PDB entry 5NJX | X-ray diffraction, 2.49 A resolution | chains A and B

[Chain A]
Protein: Peptidyl-prolyl cis-trans isomerase FKBP5
Organism: Homo sapiens
Notes: EC 5.2.1.8
UniProtKB: Q13451 (FKBP5_HUMAN); residues 1-457 here = UniProt positions 1-457
Amino-acid sequence (462 residues; row label = number of the first residue in the row; numbers below 1 keep their minus sign (Gly-4 is residue -4)):
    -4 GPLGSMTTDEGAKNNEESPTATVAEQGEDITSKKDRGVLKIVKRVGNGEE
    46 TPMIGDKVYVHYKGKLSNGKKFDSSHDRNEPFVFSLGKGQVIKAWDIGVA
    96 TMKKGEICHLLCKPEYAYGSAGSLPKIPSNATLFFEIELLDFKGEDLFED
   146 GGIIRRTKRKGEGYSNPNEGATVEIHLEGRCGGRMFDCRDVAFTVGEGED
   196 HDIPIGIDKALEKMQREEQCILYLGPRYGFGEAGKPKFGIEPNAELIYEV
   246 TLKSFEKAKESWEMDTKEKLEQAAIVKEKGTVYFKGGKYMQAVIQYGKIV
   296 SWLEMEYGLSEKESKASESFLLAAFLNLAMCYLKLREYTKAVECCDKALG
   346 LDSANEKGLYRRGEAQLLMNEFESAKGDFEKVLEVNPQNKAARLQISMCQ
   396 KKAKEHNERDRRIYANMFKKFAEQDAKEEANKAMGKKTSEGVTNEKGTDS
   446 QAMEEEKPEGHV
Disordered / not traced: -4 to 12, 426-457
Construct notes: expression tag (-4 to 0)
UniProt features mapped onto this chain:
  - modified residue: Met1 (N-acetylmethionine), Ser13 (Phosphoserine), Lys28 (N6-acetyllysine), Lys155 (N6-acetyllysine), Ser445 (Phosphoserine)
  - mutagenesis: Lys28 (K28Q: Mimics acetylation; impaired interaction with AKT1 and PHLPP1; when associated with Q-155; K28R: Decreased acetylation; promotes interaction with AKT1 and PHLPP1; when associated with R-155), Lys155 (K155Q: Mimics acetylation; impaired interaction with AKT1 and PHLPP1; when associated with Q-28; K155R: Decreased acetylation; promotes interaction with AKT1 and PHLPP1; when associated with R-28)

[Chain B]
Protein: HSP90AA1 protein
UniProtKB: Q96HX7 (Q96HX7_HUMAN); residues 723-732 here correspond to UniProt positions 413-422 (UniProt number = residue number - 310)
Amino-acid sequence (16 residues; row label = number of the first residue in the row):
   717 HHHHHHDDTSRMEEVD
Disordered / not traced: 717-723
Construct notes: expression tag (717-722)

[Interface between chain A and chain B]
Residue-residue contacts (22):
  Lys272(A) - Asp732(B)  hydrogen bond (side chain-backbone)
  Thr276(A) - Val731(B)
  Phe279(A) - Val731(B)  hydrophobic
  Tyr291(A) - Val731(B)
  Leu321(A) - Asp732(B)
  Asn322(A) - Val731(B)
  Asn322(A) - Asp732(B)  hydrogen bond (side chain-backbone)
  Met325(A) - Met728(B)
  Met325(A) - Glu729(B)
  Lys329(A) - Glu729(B)  salt bridge
  Glu351(A) - Met728(B)
  Lys352(A) - Arg727(B)  hydrogen bond (side chain-backbone)
  Lys352(A) - Glu730(B)  hydrogen bond (side chain-backbone)
  Lys352(A) - Asp732(B)  salt bridge
  Tyr355(A) - Met728(B)  hydrophobic
  Arg356(A) - Met728(B)  hydrogen bond (side chain-backbone)
  Arg356(A) - Glu729(B)
  Arg356(A) - Glu730(B)  hydrogen bond (side chain-backbone)
  Asn384(A) - Thr725(B)
  Asn384(A) - Met728(B)
  Lys385(A) - Thr725(B)
  Ala386(A) - Thr725(B)
Interface residues without a listed pair, chain A (17 interface residues in all): Ala318, Glu359
Interface features reported in the paper:
  - pairs named by the authors: Lys272(A)-Asp732(B), Asn322(A)-Asp732(B) (hydrogen bond), Lys329(A)-Glu729(B) (salt bridge), Lys352(A)-Asp732(B) (salt bridge), Lys352(A)-Glu730(B) (hydrogen bond), Arg356(A)-Glu730(B) (hydrogen bond)

[Overview]
17 residues of chain A and 7 residues of chain B are in contact, with 6 hydrogen bonds and 2 salt bridges.
Polar contacts include Lys329(A)-Glu729(B), Lys352(A)-Asp732(B) and Lys272(A)-Asp732(B). The authors report a
contact between Lys272(A) and Asp732(B); hydrogen bonds between Asn322(A) and Asp732(B), Lys352(A) and
Glu730(B) and Arg356(A) and Glu730(B); salt bridges between Lys329(A) and Glu729(B) and Lys352(A) and
Asp732(B).
Here chain A is Peptidyl-prolyl cis-trans isomerase FKBP5 (Homo sapiens) and chain B is HSP90AA1 protein.
Entry 5NJX (Human FKBP51 protein in complex with C-terminal peptide of Human HSP 90-alpha) was determined by
X-ray diffraction together with 5OMP from the same study.
